5EBZ - chains A and B of the 6 polymer chains in the assembly; structure by X-ray diffraction, 4.50 A resolution (low resolution: residue-level contacts below are approximate; hydrogen-bond / salt-bridge calls are withheld).

Chain A (and B):
Name: Inhibitor of nuclear factor kappa-B kinase subunit alpha
From: Homo sapiens
Notes: EC 2.7.11.10; chain B of this document is another copy of the same molecule, construct and numbering; everything in this record applies to it too
UniProtKB: O15111 (IKKA_HUMAN); numbering as in UniProt (aligned over 10-660)
Amino-acid sequence (655 residues; each row starts with the number of its first residue):
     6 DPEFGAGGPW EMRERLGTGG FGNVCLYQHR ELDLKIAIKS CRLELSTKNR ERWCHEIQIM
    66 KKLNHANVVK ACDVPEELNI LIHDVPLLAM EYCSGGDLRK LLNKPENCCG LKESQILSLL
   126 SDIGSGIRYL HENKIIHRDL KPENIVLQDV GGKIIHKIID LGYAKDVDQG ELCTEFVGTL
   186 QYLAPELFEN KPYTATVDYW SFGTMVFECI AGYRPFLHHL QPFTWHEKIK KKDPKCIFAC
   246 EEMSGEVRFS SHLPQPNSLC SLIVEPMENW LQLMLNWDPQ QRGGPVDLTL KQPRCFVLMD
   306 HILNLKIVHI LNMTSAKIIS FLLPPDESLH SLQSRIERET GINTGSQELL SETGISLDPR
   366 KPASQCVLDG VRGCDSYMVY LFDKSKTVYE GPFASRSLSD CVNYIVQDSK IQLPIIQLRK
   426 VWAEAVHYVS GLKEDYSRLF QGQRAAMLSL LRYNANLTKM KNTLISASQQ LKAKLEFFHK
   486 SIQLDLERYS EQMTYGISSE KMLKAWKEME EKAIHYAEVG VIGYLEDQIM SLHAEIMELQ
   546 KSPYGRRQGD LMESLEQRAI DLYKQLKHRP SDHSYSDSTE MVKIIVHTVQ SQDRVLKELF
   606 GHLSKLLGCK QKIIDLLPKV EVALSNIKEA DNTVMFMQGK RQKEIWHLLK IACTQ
Sequence notes: expression tag (6-9); engineered mutation Glu176 (Ser in O15111), Glu180 (Ser in O15111); variant Ile268 (Val in O15111)
Small-molecule neighbours:
  - 5TH ([(2S,3R,4S,5S,6R)-6-(hydroxymethyl)-2,4-bis(oxidanyl)-5-oxidanylsulfanyloxy-oxan-3-yl] hydrogen sulfate): Phe445, Arg449, Arg551, Arg552
  - 5TL (2-azanyl-5-phenyl-3-(4-sulfamoylphenyl)benzamide): Leu21, Gly22, Thr23, Gly24, Val29, Ala42, Met95, Glu96, Tyr97, Cys98, Gly101, Asp102, Val151, Ile164, Asp165
UniProt features mapped onto this chain:
  - region: Leu455 to Leu476 (Leucine-zipper)
  - active site: Asp144 (Proton acceptor)
  - binding site (ATP): Leu21 to Val29, Lys44
  - modified residue: Thr23 (Phosphothreonine), Thr179 (Microbial infection: O-acetylthreonine)
  - natural variant: Ile268 (V268I: this construct carries the variant)
  - mutagenesis: Thr23 (T23A: Loss of phosphorylation and decrease of kinase activity), Lys44 (K44A: Loss of kinase activity; K44M: Loss of autophosphorylation), Thr179 (T179A: No change in phosphorylation)
What the authors report for this chain:
  - self-association interface (contacts with another copy of this molecule); pairs are residue here / residue on that copy: Leu21-Asn408, Pro227-Ser249, Leu21, Pro227, Ser249, Gln412, His573
  - mutagenesis - N408A/Y409A, H578A/Y580A: abolished signaling

Interface between chain A and chain B:
Residue-residue contacts (75; chain A residue first):
  Ser471(A) - Gln474(B)
  Gln474(A) - Ser471(B)
  Gln474(A) - Gln474(B)
  Gln475(A) - Ala478(B)
  Ala478(A) - Gln475(B)
  Ala478(A) - Ala478(B)
  Ala478(A) - Lys479(B)
  Lys479(A) - Ala478(B)
  Lys479(A) - Glu481(B)
  Lys479(A) - Phe482(B)
  Glu481(A) - Lys479(B)
  Glu481(A) - Met640(B)
  Phe482(A) - Lys479(B)
  Phe482(A) - Phe482(B)
  Phe482(A) - Phe483(B)
  Phe482(A) - Val639(B)
  Phe482(A) - Met640(B)
  Phe482(A) - Gln643(B)
  Phe482(A) - Arg646(B)
  Phe483(A) - Phe482(B)
  Lys485(A) - Met640(B)
  Lys485(A) - Phe641(B)
  Lys485(A) - Gln643(B)
  Ser486(A) - Gln643(B)
  Ser486(A) - Gln647(B)
  Leu489(A) - Gln643(B)
  Leu489(A) - Gln647(B)
  Leu489(A) - Lys648(B)
  Asp490(A) - Gln647(B)
  Asp490(A) - Trp651(B)
  Arg493(A) - Lys648(B)
  Arg493(A) - Trp651(B)
  Tyr494(A) - Trp651(B)
  Gln497(A) - Trp651(B)
  Gln497(A) - Leu654(B)
  Gln497(A) - Lys655(B)
  Tyr500(A) - Cys658(B)
  Gly501(A) - Lys655(B)
  Gly501(A) - Cys658(B)
  Ile502(A) - Leu654(B)
  Ile502(A) - Cys658(B)
  Val639(A) - Phe482(B)
  Met640(A) - Glu481(B)
  Met640(A) - Phe482(B)
  Met640(A) - Lys485(B)
  Phe641(A) - Lys485(B)
  Gln643(A) - Phe482(B)
  Gln643(A) - Lys485(B)
  Gln643(A) - Ser486(B)
  Gln643(A) - Leu489(B)
  Gly644(A) - Leu489(B)
  Arg646(A) - Phe482(B)
  Arg646(A) - Gln647(B)
  Gln647(A) - Ser486(B)
  Gln647(A) - Leu489(B)
  Gln647(A) - Asp490(B)
  Gln647(A) - Arg646(B)
  Lys648(A) - Leu489(B)
  Lys648(A) - Arg493(B)
  Ile650(A) - Ile650(B)
  Trp651(A) - Asp490(B)
  Trp651(A) - Arg493(B)
  Trp651(A) - Tyr494(B)
  Trp651(A) - Gln497(B)
  His652(A) - Arg493(B)
  Leu654(A) - Gln497(B)
  Leu654(A) - Ile502(B)
  Lys655(A) - Gln497(B)
  Lys655(A) - Tyr500(B)
  Lys655(A) - Gly501(B)
  Ala657(A) - Ala657(B)
  Ala657(A) - Gln660(B)
  Cys658(A) - Tyr500(B)
  Cys658(A) - Gly501(B)
  Gln660(A) - Ala657(B)
Other interface residues (no listed pair), chain A (35 interface residues in all): Leu653
Other interface residues (no listed pair), chain B (36 interface residues in all): Glu496, Gly644, His652, Leu653

Overview:
35 residues of chain A face 36 of chain B across their interface. Chain A binds compound 5TL and compound 5TH.
The paper reports that N408A/Y409A and H578A/Y580A of chain A abolish signaling; a self-association interface
involving Leu21(A), Pro227(A) and Ser249(A) among others.
Chain A and chain B are both Inhibitor of nuclear factor kappa-B kinase subunit alpha (Homo sapiens); the
structure, Crystal structure of human IKK1, was determined by X-ray diffraction, deposited together with 5TQW,
5TQX and 5TQY.
